PDB entry 3EGX | X-ray diffraction, 3.30 A resolution | chains A and B of the 4 polymer chains in the assembly

[Chain A]
Name: Protein transport protein Sec23A
Source organism: Homo sapiens
Reference sequence: Q15436 (SC23A_HUMAN); residue numbers follow UniProt; this construct covers 1-764
Chain sequence (764 residues; each row starts with the number of its first residue):
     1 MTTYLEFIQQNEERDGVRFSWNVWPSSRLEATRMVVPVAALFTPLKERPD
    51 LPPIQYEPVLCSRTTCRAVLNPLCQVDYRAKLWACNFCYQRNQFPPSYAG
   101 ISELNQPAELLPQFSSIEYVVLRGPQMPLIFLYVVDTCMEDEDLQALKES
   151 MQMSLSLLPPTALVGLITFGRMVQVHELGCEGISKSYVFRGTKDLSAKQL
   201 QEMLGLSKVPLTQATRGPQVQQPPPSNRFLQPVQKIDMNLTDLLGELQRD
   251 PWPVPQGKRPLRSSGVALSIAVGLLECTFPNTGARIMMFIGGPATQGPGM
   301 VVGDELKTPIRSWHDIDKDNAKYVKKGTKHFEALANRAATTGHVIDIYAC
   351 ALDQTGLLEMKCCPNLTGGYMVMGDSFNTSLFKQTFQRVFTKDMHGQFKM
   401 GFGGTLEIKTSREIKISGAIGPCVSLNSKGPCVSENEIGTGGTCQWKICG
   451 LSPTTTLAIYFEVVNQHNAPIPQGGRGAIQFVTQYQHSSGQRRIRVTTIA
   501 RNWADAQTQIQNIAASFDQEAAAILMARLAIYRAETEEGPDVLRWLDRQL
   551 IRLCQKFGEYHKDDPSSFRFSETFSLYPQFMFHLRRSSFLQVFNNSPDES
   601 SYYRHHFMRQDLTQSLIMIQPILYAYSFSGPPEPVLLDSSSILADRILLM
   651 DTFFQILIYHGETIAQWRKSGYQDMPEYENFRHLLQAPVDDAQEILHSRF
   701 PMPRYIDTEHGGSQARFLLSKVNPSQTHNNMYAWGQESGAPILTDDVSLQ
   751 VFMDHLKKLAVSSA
Unresolved in the structure: 1-2, 206-224, 465-474, 538-540, 724-745
Metal / ion sites: Zn2+: Cys61, Cys66, Cys85, Cys88

[Chain B]
Name: Protein transport protein Sec24A
Source organism: Homo sapiens
Notes: fragment: Conserved core
Reference sequence: O95486 (SC24A_HUMAN); residue numbers follow UniProt; this construct covers 346-1093
Chain sequence (748 residues; numbered 346 to 1093; the number before each row is that of its first residue):
   346 EGLRVVNLLQERNMLPSTPLKPPVPNLHEDIQKLNCNPELFRCTLTSIPQ
   396 TQALLNKAKLPLGLLLHPFKDLVQLPVVTSSTIVRCRSCRTYINPFVSFL
   446 DQRRWKCNLCYRVNDVPEEFLYNPLTRVYGEPHRRPEVQNATIEFMAPSE
   496 YMLRPPQPPVYLFVFDVSHNAVETGYLNSVCQSLLDNLDLLPGNTRTKIG
   546 FITFDSTIHFYGLQESLSQPQMLIVSDIEDVFIPMPENLLVNLNESKELV
   596 QDLLKTLPQMFTKTLETQSALGPALQAAFKLMSPTGGRMSVFQTQLPTLG
   646 VGALKPREEPNHRSSAKDIHMTPSTDFYKKLALDCSGQQVAVDLFLLSGQ
   696 YSDLASLGCISRYSAGSVYYYPSYHHQHNPVQVQKLQKELQRYLTRKIGF
   746 EAVMRIRCTKGLSIHTFHGNFFVRSTDLLSLPNVNPDAGYAVQMSVEESL
   796 TDTQLVSFQSALLYTSSKGERRIRVHTLCLPVVSTLNDVFLGADVQAISG
   846 LLANMAVDRSMTASLSDARDALVNAVIDSLSAYRSSVLSNQQPGLMVPFS
   896 LRLFPLFVLALLKQKSFQTGTNARLDERIFAMCQVKNQPLVYLMLTTHPS
   946 LYRVDNLSDEGALNISDRTIPQPPILQLSVEKLSRDGAFLMDAGSVLMLW
   996 VGKNCTQNFLSQVLGVQNYASIPQPMTDLPELDTPESARIIAFISWLREQ
  1046 RPFFPILYVIADESPMKANFLQNMIEDRTESALSYYEFLLHIQQQVNK
Unresolved in the structure: 465-475, 663-665, 883-887
Construct notes: conflict Ala1056 (Arg in O95486)
Metal / ion sites: Zn2+: Cys431, Cys434, Cys452, Cys455
UniProt features mapped onto this chain:
  - region: Cys431 to Cys455 (Zinc finger-like)
  - binding site (Zn(2+)): Cys431, Cys434, Cys452, Cys455
  - mutagenesis: Arg541 (R541A: Decreased ability to interact with and package the SNARE SEC22B cargo into COPII vesicles. Has no effect on other cargos packaging)

[How chain A and chain B interact]
Residue-residue contacts (37):
  Gly182(A) with Gln564(B), hydrogen bond (backbone-side chain); Thr601(B)
  Ile183(A) with Gln564(B); Pro565(B); Met567(B), hydrophobic; Met605(B), hydrophobic
  Ser184(A) with Gln564(B); Pro565(B); Gln566(B); Met567(B)
  Lys185(A) with Met567(B); Ile569(B)
  Ser186(A) with Met567(B), hydrogen bond (backbone-backbone); Leu568(B); Ile569(B), hydrogen bond (backbone-backbone)
  Tyr187(A) with Ile569(B); Ser571(B)
  Val188(A) with Leu568(B), hydrophobic; Ile569(B), hydrogen bond (backbone-backbone); Phe577(B); Pro579(B), hydrophobic
  Phe189(A) with Ser571(B)
  Arg190(A) with Asp575(B), salt bridge; Val576(B), hydrogen bond (side chain-backbone); Phe577(B)
  Lys193(A) with Asp572(B), salt bridge; Asp575(B), salt bridge
  Met203(A) with Ser571(B)
  Glu246(A) with Leu562(B); Ser563(B), hydrogen bond
  Gln248(A) with Gln559(B), hydrogen bond; Ser561(B); Leu562(B)
  Trp252(A) with Ile578(B); Pro579(B); Met580(B), hydrophobic; Pro581(B)
Interface residues without a listed pair, chain A (17 interface residues in all): Met172, Gln174, Pro251
Interface residues without a listed pair, chain B (24 interface residues in all): Tyr556, Val570, Leu598

[In short]
Chain A and chain B form an interface of 17 and 24 residues respectively; the contacts include 7 hydrogen
bonds and 3 salt bridges. Polar pairs include Arg190(A)-Asp575(B), Lys193(A)-Asp572(B) and
Lys193(A)-Asp575(B). From UniProt: 4 Zn2+-binding residues and one mutagenesis site on chain B.
Here chain A is Protein transport protein Sec23A and chain B is Protein transport protein Sec24A, both from
Homo sapiens. Entry 3EGX (Crystal structure of the mammalian COPII-coat protein Sec23a/24a complexed with the
SNARE protein Sec22b and bound ...) was determined by X-ray diffraction together with 3EFO, 3EG9, 3EGD, 3EH1
and 3EH2 from the same study.
